3P0V - chains L and H; structure by X-ray diffraction, 2.85 A resolution.

# Chain L
Molecule: Fab DL11 light chain
From: Homo sapiens
Notes: antibody fragment or engineered binder
Amino-acid sequence (214 residues; numbered 1 to 214; the number before each row is that of its first residue):
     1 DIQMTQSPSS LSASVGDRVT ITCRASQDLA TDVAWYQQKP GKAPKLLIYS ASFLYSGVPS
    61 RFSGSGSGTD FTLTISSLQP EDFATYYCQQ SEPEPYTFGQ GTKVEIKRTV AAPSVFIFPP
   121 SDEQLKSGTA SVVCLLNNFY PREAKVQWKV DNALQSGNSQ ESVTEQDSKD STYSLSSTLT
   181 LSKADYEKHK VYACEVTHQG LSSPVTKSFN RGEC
Disordered / not traced: 213-214
Disulfides: Cys23-Cys88, Cys134-Cys194

# Chain H
Molecule: Fab DL11 heavy chain
From: Homo sapiens
Notes: antibody fragment or engineered binder
Amino-acid sequence (228 residues; numbered 1 to 220 plus 8 insertion-coded residues; the number before each row is that of its first residue; a row labelled like 82A-82C holds insertion residues (82A, then the next letters in order)):
     1 EVQLVESGGG LVQPGGSLRL SCAASGFTLS GDWIHWVRQA PGKGLEWLGE IS
   52A A
    53 AGGYTDYADS VKGRFTISAD TSKNTAYLQM
82A-82C NSL
    83 RAEDTAVYYC ARESRVSF
100A-100D EAAM
   101 DYWGQGTLVT VSSASTKGPS VFPLAPSSKS TSGGTAALGC LVKDYFPEPV TVSWNSGALT
   161 SGVHTFPAVL QSSGLYSLSS VVTVPSSSLG TQTYICNVNH KPSNTKVDKK VEPKSCDKTH
Disordered / not traced: 129-133, 216-220
Disulfides: Cys22-Cys92, Cys140-Cys196
Bound ions: Ca2+: Thr28, Ser30, Asp32

# Interface between chain L and chain H
Contacting residue pairs - 62 pairs, chain L then chain H:
  Asp32(L) - Phe100(H)
  Val33(L) - Glu100A(H)
  Ala34(L) - Glu100A(H)
  Tyr36(L) - Ala100C(H)
  Tyr36(L) - Met100D(H)  hydrogen bond (side chain-backbone)
  Tyr36(L) - Trp103(H)  hydrophobic
  Gln38(L) - Gln39(H)  hydrogen bond
  Gln38(L) - Tyr91(H)  hydrogen bond
  Lys42(L) - Tyr91(H)
  Ala43(L) - Trp103(H)  hydrophobic
  Ala43(L) - Gly104(H)
  Pro44(L) - Leu45(H)  hydrophobic
  Pro44(L) - Trp103(H)  hydrogen bond (backbone-side chain)
  Leu46(L) - Ala100C(H)  hydrophobic
  Leu46(L) - Met100D(H)
  Leu46(L) - Asp101(H)
  Tyr49(L) - Val98(H)
  Tyr49(L) - Glu100A(H)
  Ser50(L) - Glu100A(H)  hydrogen bond (backbone-side chain)
  Tyr55(L) - Asp101(H)  hydrogen bond
  Tyr55(L) - Tyr102(H)
  Tyr87(L) - Gln39(H)  hydrogen bond
  Tyr87(L) - Gly44(H)
  Tyr87(L) - Leu45(H)  hydrophobic
  Gln89(L) - Ala100B(H)  hydrogen bond (side chain-backbone)
  Gln89(L) - Met100D(H)
  Ser91(L) - Glu100A(H)  hydrogen bond
  Ser91(L) - Ala100B(H)  hydrogen bond (backbone-backbone)
  Glu94(L) - Asp58(H)
  Pro95(L) - Trp47(H)  hydrophobic
  Tyr96(L) - His35(H)
  Tyr96(L) - Trp47(H)
  Tyr96(L) - Glu50(H)  hydrogen bond
  Tyr96(L) - Ala100B(H)  hydrophobic
  Phe98(L) - Leu45(H)
  Phe116(L) - Ala137(H)  hydrophobic
  Phe118(L) - Leu124(H)
  Phe118(L) - Ala125(H)
  Phe118(L) - Ala137(H)
  Phe118(L) - Leu138(H)
  Ser121(L) - Phe122(H)
  Ser121(L) - Pro123(H)
  Glu123(L) - Pro123(H)
  Gln124(L) - Phe122(H)
  Ser131(L) - Leu141(H)
  Leu135(L) - Phe166(H)  hydrophobic
  Asn137(L) - His164(H)  hydrogen bond
  Asn137(L) - Thr183(H)
  Asn138(L) - His164(H)  hydrogen bond
  Gln160(L) - Val169(H)
  Gln160(L) - Leu170(H)
  Gln160(L) - Gln171(H)
  Ser162(L) - Phe166(H)
  Ser162(L) - Pro167(H)  hydrogen bond (side chain-backbone)
  Ser162(L) - Val169(H)
  Val163(L) - Pro167(H)
  Thr164(L) - His164(H)
  Thr164(L) - Phe166(H)
  Ser174(L) - His164(H)  hydrogen bond
  Ser174(L) - Phe166(H)
  Leu175(L) - Phe166(H)  hydrophobic
  Ser176(L) - Phe166(H)
Other interface residues (no listed pair), chain L (42 interface residues in all): Glu92, Gln100, Pro120, Thr129, Val133, Glu161, Thr180
Other interface residues (no listed pair), chain H (40 interface residues in all): Val37, Lys43, Ser99, Pro126, Thr135, Lys143, Val181, Lys214

# In short
42 residues of chain L face 40 of chain H across their interface; the contacts include 15 hydrogen bonds.
Polar pairs include Tyr36(L)-Met100D(H), Gln38(L)-Gln39(H) and Gln38(L)-Tyr91(H). Thr28(H), Ser30(H) and
Asp32(H) form the Ca2+ site.
Chain L is Fab DL11 light chain and chain H is Fab DL11 heavy chain, both from Homo sapiens; the structure,
anti-EGFR/HER3 Fab DL11 alone, was determined by X-ray diffraction, deposited together with 3P0Y and 3P11.
